8TQZ - chains H and A of the 10 polymer chains in the assembly; structure by electron microscopy, 2.90 A resolution.

[Chain H]
Name: Translation initiation factor eIF-2B subunit alpha
Organism: Homo sapiens
Reference sequence: Q14232 (EI2BA_HUMAN); residue numbers follow UniProt; this construct covers 2-305
Chain sequence (322 residues; row label = number of the first residue in the row; numbers below 1 keep their minus sign (Met-16 is residue -16)):
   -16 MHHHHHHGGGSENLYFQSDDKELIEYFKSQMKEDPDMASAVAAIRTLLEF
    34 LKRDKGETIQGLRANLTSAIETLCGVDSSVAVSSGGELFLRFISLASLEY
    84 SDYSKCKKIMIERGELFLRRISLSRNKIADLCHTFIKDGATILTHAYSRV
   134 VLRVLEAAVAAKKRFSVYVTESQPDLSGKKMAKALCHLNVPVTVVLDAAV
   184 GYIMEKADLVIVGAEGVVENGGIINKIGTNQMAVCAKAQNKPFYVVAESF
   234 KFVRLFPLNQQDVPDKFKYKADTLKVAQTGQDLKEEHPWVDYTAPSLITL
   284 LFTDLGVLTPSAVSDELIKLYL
Not modelled in the structure: -16 to 3, 37-44, 77-93, 253-269
Sequence notes: initiating methionine (-16); expression tag (-15 to 1)
Reported in the primary citation:
  - mutagenesis - D298A: decreased catalytic activity
  - mutagenesis - D298A: increased signaling in response to Tg

[Chain A]
Name: Translation initiation factor eIF-2B subunit epsilon
Organism: Homo sapiens
Reference sequence: Q13144 (EI2BE_HUMAN); residue numbers follow UniProt; this construct covers 1-721
Chain sequence (721 residues; numbered 1 to 721; the number before each row is that of its first residue):
     1 MAAPVVAPPGVVVSRANKRSGAGPGGSGGGGARGAEEEPPPPLQAVLVAD
    51 SFDRRFFPISKDQPRVLLPLANVALIDYTLEFLTATGVQETFVFCCWKAA
   101 QIKEHLLKSKWCRPTSLNVVRIITSELYRSLGDVLRDVDAKALVRSDFLL
   151 VYGDVISNINITRALEEHRLRRKLEKNVSVMTMIFKESSPSHPTRCHEDN
   201 VVVAVDSTTNRVLHFQKTQGLRRFAFPLSLFQGSSDGVEVRYDLLDCHIS
   251 ICSPQVAQLFTDNFDYQTRDDFVRGLLVNEEILGNQIHMHVTAKEYGARV
   301 SNLHMYSAVCADVIRRWVYPLTPEANFTDSTTQSCTHSRHNIYRGPEVSL
   351 GHGSILEENVLLGSGTVIGSNCFITNSVIGPGCHIGDNVVLDQTYLWQGV
   401 RVAAGAQIHQSLLCDNAEVKERVTLKPRSVLTSQVVVGPNITLPEGSVIS
   451 LHPPDAEEDEDDGEFSDDSGADQEKDKVKMKGYNPAEVGAAGKGYLWKAA
   501 GMNMEEEEELQQNLWGLKINMEEESESESEQSMDSEEPDSRGGSPQMDDI
   551 KVFQNEVLGTLQRGKEENISCDNLVLEINSLKYAYNVSLKEVMQVLSHVV
   601 LEFPLQQMDSPLDSSRYCALLLPLLKAWSPVFRNYIKRAADHLEALAAIE
   651 DFFLEHEALGISMAKVLMAFYQLEILAEETILSWFSQRDTTDKGQQLRKN
   701 QQLQRFIQWLKEAEEESSEDD
Not modelled in the structure: 1-40, 280-284, 460-721
Sequence notes: conflict Val587 (Ile in Q13144)
Swiss-Prot annotation at these positions:
  - modified residue: Ala2 (N-acetylalanine), Arg19 (Omega-N-methylarginine), Ser27 (Phosphoserine), Ser130 (Phosphoserine), Thr322 (Phosphothreonine), Ser450 (Phosphoserine), Ser466 (Phosphoserine), Ser469 (Phosphoserine), Ser532 (Phosphoserine), Ser540 (Phosphoserine), Ser544 (Phosphoserine), Ser717 (Phosphoserine)
  - cross-link (Glycyl lysine isopeptide (Lys-Gly)): Lys61 (interchain with G-Cter in ubiquitin), Lys103 (interchain with G-Cter in ubiquitin), Lys141 (interchain with G-Cter in ubiquitin), Lys217 (interchain with G-Cter in ubiquitin)
  - natural variant: Asp62 (D62V: In VWM5), Leu68 (L68S: In VWM5), Val73 (V73G: In VWM5), Ala74 (A74T: In VWM5), Thr91 (T91A: In VWM5), Leu106 (L106F: In VWM5), Arg113 (R113C: In VWM5; R113H: In VWM5), Arg195 (R195C: In VWM5; R195H: In VWM5), Arg269 (R269G: In VWM5; R269Q: In VWM5), Asp270 (D270H: In VWM5), Arg299 (R299H: In VWM5), Cys310 (C310F: In VWM5), 9 further natural variant entries in UniProt

[Interface between chain H and chain A]
Residue-residue contacts (4; chain H residue first):
  Asp121(H) - Arg344(A)  salt bridge
  Arg147(H) - Leu350(A)
  Arg147(H) - Gly351(A)
  Arg147(H) - Ser354(A)
Other interface residues (no listed pair), chain H (4 interface residues in all): Lys145, Pro174
Other interface residues (no listed pair), chain A (7 interface residues in all): Glu347, Ser349, His352

[Overview]
4 residues of chain H face 7 of chain A across their interface, with 1 salt bridge. The salt-bridged pair is
Asp121(H)-Arg344(A). From the paper: D298A of chain H reduces catalytic activity; D298A of chain H increases
signaling in response to Tg.
Here chain H is Translation initiation factor eIF-2B subunit alpha and chain A is Translation initiation
factor eIF-2B subunit epsilon, both from Homo sapiens. Entry 8TQZ (Eukaryotic translation initiation factor 2B
with a mutation (L516A) in the delta subunit) was determined by electron microscopy together with 8TQO from
the same study.
